PDB entry 1IBL | X-ray diffraction, 3.11 A resolution | chains A and K of the 24 polymer chains in the assembly

# Chain A
Molecule: 16S ribosomal RNA
Source organism: Thermus thermophilus
Sequence (1522 nucleotides; each row starts with the number of its first residue; note: 42 numbers in that range are skipped by the numbering (no residue carries them; nothing is unmodelled there); a row labelled like 190A-190L holds insertion residues (190A, then the next letters in order); numbering starts at 0):
     0 UUUGUUGGAG AGUUUGAUCC UGGCUCAGGG UGAACGCUGG CGGCGUGCCU AAGACAUGCA
    60 AGUCGUGCGG G
    73 CCGCGGGGUU UU
    88 ACUCCG
    95 UGGUC
   101 AGCGGCGGAC GGGUGAGUAA CGCGUGGGU
  129A G
   130 ACCUACCCGG AAGAGGGGGA CAACCCGGGG AAACUCGGGC UAAUCCCCCA UGUGGACCCG
   190 C
190A-190L CCCUUGGGGUGU
   191 GUCCAAAGGG CUUU
   216 GCCCGCUUCC GGAUGGGCCC GCGUCCCAUC AGCUAGUUGG UGGGGUAAUG GCCCACCAAG
   276 GCGACGACGG GUAGCCGGUC UGAGAGGAUG GCCGGCCACA GGGGCACUGA GACACGGGCC
   336 CCACUCCUAC GGGAGGCAGC AGUUAGGAAU CUUCCGCAAU GGGCGCAAGC CUGACGGAGC
   396 GACGCCGCUU GGAGGAAGAA GCCCUUCGGG GUGUAAACUC CUGAA
   442 CCCGGGACGA AACCCCCGAC GA
   474 GGGGACUGAC GGUACCGGG
   494 GUAAUAGCGC CGGCCAACUC CGUGCCAGCA GCCGCGGUAA UACGGAGGGC GCGAGCGUUA
   554 CCCGGAUUCA CUGGGCGUAA AGGGCGUGUA GGCGGCCUGG GGCGUCCCAU GUGAAAGACC
   614 ACGGCUCAAC CGUGGGGGAG CGUGGGAUAC GCUCAGGCUA GACGGUGGGA GAGGGUGGUG
   674 GAAUUCCCGG AGUAGCGGUG AAAUGCGCAG AUACCGGGAG GAACGCCGAU GGCGAAGGCA
   734 GCCACCUGGU CCACCCGUGA CGCUGAGGCG CGAAAGCGUG GGGAGCAAAC CGGAUUAGAU
   794 ACCCGGGUAG UCCACGCCCU AAACGAUGCG CGCUAGGUCU CUGGGUCU
   848 CCUGGGGGCC GAAGCUAACG CGUUAAGCGC GCCGCCUGGG GAGUACGGCC GCAAGGCUGA
   908 AACUCAAAGG AAUUGACGGG GGCCCGCACA AGCGGUGGAG CAUGUGGUUU AAUUCGAAGC
   968 AACGCGAAGA ACCUUACCAG GCCUUGACAU GCUAGG
 1003A G
  1004 AACCCGGGUG AAAGCCUGGG GUGCCCC
1030A-1030D GCGA
  1031 GGGGAGCCCU AGCACAGGUG CUGCAUGGCC GUCGUCAGCU CGUGCCGUGA GGUGUUGGGU
  1091 UAAGUCCCGC AACGAGCGCA ACCCCCGCCG UUAGUUGCCA GCGGUUCGGC CGGGCACUCU
  1151 AACGGGACUG CCCGCGAAA
  1171 GCGGGAGGAA GGAGGGGACG ACGUCUGGUC AGCAUGGCCC UUACGGCCUG GGCGACACAC
  1231 GUGCUACAAU GCCCACUACA AAGCGAUGCC ACCCGGCAAC GGGGAGCUAA UCGCAAAAAG
  1291 GUGGGCCCAG UUCGGAUUGG GGUCUGCAAC CCGACCCCAU GAAGCCGGAA UCGCUAGUAA
  1351 UCGCGGAUCA G
 1361A C
  1362 CAUGCCGCGG UGAAUACGUU CCCGGGCCUU GUACACACCG CCCGUCACGC CAUGGGAGCG
  1422 GGCUCUACCC GAAGUCGCCG GG
  1446 AGCCUACGGG
  1459 CAGGCGCCGA GGGUAGGGCC CGUGACUGGG GCGAAGUCGU AACAAGGUAG CUGUACCGGA
  1519 AGGUGCGGCU GGAUCACCUC CUUUCU
Not modelled in the structure: 0-4, 1535-1544
Metal / ion sites: Mg2+ site 1: U12, G21, G22; Mg2+ site 2: G15, U920; Mg2+ site 3 near G21 (its only coordinating residue here); Mg2+ site 4: C48, G115; Mg2+ site 5 near A53 (its only coordinating residue here); Mg2+ site 6: G61, U62, G105; Mg2+ site 7: G70, U98; Mg2+ site 8: A109, G331; Mg2+ site 9: G115, A116, G117, G289; Mg2+ site 10: A116, G117, G289; Mg2+ site 11: C121, G124, U125, G126, C235, G236; Mg2+ site 12 near G168 (its only coordinating residue here); 75 more Mg2+ sites not listed
Small-molecule neighbours: paromomycin (PAR): C1404, G1405, U1406, C1407, A1408, C1409, C1490, G1491, A1492, A1493, G1494, U1495, C1496

# Chain K
Molecule: 30S ribosomal protein S11
Source organism: Thermus thermophilus
Chain sequence (129 residues; row label = number of the first residue in the row):
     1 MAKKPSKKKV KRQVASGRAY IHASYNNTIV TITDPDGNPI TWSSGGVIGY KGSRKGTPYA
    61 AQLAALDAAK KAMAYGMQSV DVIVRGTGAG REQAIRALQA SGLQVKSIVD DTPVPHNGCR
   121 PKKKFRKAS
Not modelled in the structure: 1-10

# Interface between chain A and chain K
Contacting residue pairs - 83 pairs, chain A then chain K:
  G674(A) / His-116(K)  base contact
  A675(A) / Val-114(K)  hydrogen bond to the sugar
  A675(A) / Pro-115(K)  base contact
  A675(A) / His-116(K)  hydrogen bond to the base
  A675(A) / Gly-118(K)  base contact
  A676(A) / Pro-113(K)  sugar contact
  A676(A) / Pro-115(K)  sugar contact
  A676(A) / Cys-119(K)  base contact
  U677(A) / Cys-119(K)  base contact
  G683(A) / Asn-38(K)  hydrogen bond to the base
  G683(A) / Pro-39(K)  base contact
  A684(A) / Asn-38(K)  hydrogen bond to the sugar
  A684(A) / Pro-39(K)  hydrogen bond to the sugar
  G685(A) / Arg-12(K)  salt bridge to the phosphate
  G685(A) / Pro-39(K)  sugar contact
  G685(A) / Ile-40(K)  sugar contact
  G685(A) / Trp-42(K)  sugar contact
  U686(A) / Trp-42(K)  hydrogen bond to the sugar
  U686(A) / Tyr-75(K)  phosphate contact
  A687(A) / Trp-42(K)  sugar contact
  A687(A) / Lys-71(K)  salt bridge to the phosphate
  G688(A) / Trp-42(K)  sugar contact
  G688(A) / Ser-44(K)  hydrogen bond to the phosphate
  G688(A) / Gly-46(K)  sugar contact
  G688(A) / Val-47(K)  phosphate contact
  C689(A) / Asn-27(K)  hydrogen bond to the phosphate
  C689(A) / Ser-44(K)  hydrogen bond to the phosphate
  C689(A) / Gly-45(K)  phosphate contact
  C689(A) / Gly-46(K)  hydrogen bond to the phosphate
  C689(A) / Val-47(K)  phosphate contact
  C689(A) / Lys-55(K)  salt bridge to the phosphate
  G690(A) / Asn-27(K)  hydrogen bond to the phosphate
  G690(A) / Lys-55(K)  hydrogen bond to the base
  G691(A) / Asn-26(K)  hydrogen bond to the phosphate
  G691(A) / Gly-52(K)  base contact
  G691(A) / Lys-55(K)  hydrogen bond to the base
  G691(A) / Lys-124(K)  phosphate contact
  U692(A) / Asn-26(K)  hydrogen bond to the phosphate
  U692(A) / Gly-52(K)  base contact
  U692(A) / Ser-53(K)  base contact
  U692(A) / Lys-124(K)  salt bridge to the phosphate
  A694(A) / Ser-53(K)  hydrogen bond to the phosphate
  A695(A) / Gly-52(K)  phosphate contact
  A695(A) / Ser-53(K)  hydrogen bond to the phosphate
  A704(A) / Trp-42(K)  base contact
  U705(A) / Trp-42(K)  base contact
  A706(A) / His-22(K)  phosphate contact
  A706(A) / Ile-29(K)  sugar contact
  A706(A) / Thr-31(K)  hydrogen bond to the sugar
  C707(A) / Tyr-20(K)  phosphate contact
  C707(A) / Gly-37(K)  hydrogen bond to the sugar
  C707(A) / Pro-39(K)  base contact
  C707(A) / Arg-85(K)  salt bridge to the phosphate
  C708(A) / Arg-18(K)  sugar contact
  C708(A) / Tyr-20(K)  sugar contact
  C708(A) / Asp-36(K)  sugar contact
  C708(A) / Gly-37(K)  sugar contact
  C708(A) / Arg-85(K)  salt bridge to the phosphate
  G714(A) / Cys-119(K)  base contact
  A715(A) / Gly-118(K)  base contact
  A716(A) / Asn-117(K)  hydrogen bond to the sugar
  A716(A) / Gly-118(K)  sugar contact
  C717(A) / His-116(K)  phosphate contact
  C717(A) / Asn-117(K)  sugar contact
  G718(A) / His-116(K)  stacking on the base
  G718(A) / Asn-117(K)  hydrogen bond to the phosphate
  A777(A) / Cys-119(K)  base contact
  G778(A) / Cys-119(K)  sugar contact
  G778(A) / Arg-120(K)  hydrogen bond to the sugar
  C779(A) / Arg-120(K)  sugar contact
  C779(A) / Pro-121(K)  sugar contact
  C779(A) / Lys-122(K)  phosphate contact
  C779(A) / Lys-123(K)  phosphate contact
  A780(A) / Lys-122(K)  phosphate contact
  A780(A) / Lys-123(K)  hydrogen bond to the phosphate
  C796(A) / Lys-123(K)  salt bridge to the phosphate
  C797(A) / Lys-124(K)  phosphate contact
  G798(A) / Lys-122(K)  salt bridge to the phosphate
  U1522(A) / Lys-123(K)  phosphate contact
  G1523(A) / Lys-123(K)  salt bridge to the phosphate
  C1524(A) / Arg-120(K)  salt bridge to the phosphate
  G1525(A) / Arg-120(K)  salt bridge to the phosphate
  G1525(A) / Arg-126(K)  salt bridge to the phosphate
Also at the interface, not in a pair above, chain K (39 interface residues in all): Thr-33, Lys-51

# Overview
Chain A and chain K form an interface of 37 and 39 residues respectively; the contacts include 23 hydrogen
bonds, 12 salt bridges and 1 aromatic stacking contact. Among the polar pairs are A675(A)/His-116(K),
G683(A)/Asn-38(K) and G690(A)/Lys-55(K). Chain A binds paromomycin.
Chain A is 16S ribosomal RNA and chain K is 30S ribosomal protein S11, both from Thermus thermophilus; the
structure, Structure of the thermus thermophilus 30S ribosomal subunit in complex with a messenger RNA
fragment and ..., was determined by X-ray diffraction together with 1IBK and 1IBM from the same study.
